Entry 3UBJ (X-ray diffraction, 2.25 A resolution); this record covers chains B and D of the 6 polymer chains in the assembly.

# Chain B (and D)
Name: Hemagglutinin HA2
Organism: Influenza a virus
Notes: fragment: Ectodomain HA2, residues 345-520; chain D of this document is another copy of the same molecule, construct and numbering; everything in this record applies to it too
UniProt: C3W5S1 (C3W5S1_I09A0); residues 1-174 here correspond to UniProt positions 345-518 (UniProt number = residue number + 344)
Amino-acid sequence (177 residues; row label = number of the first residue in the row):
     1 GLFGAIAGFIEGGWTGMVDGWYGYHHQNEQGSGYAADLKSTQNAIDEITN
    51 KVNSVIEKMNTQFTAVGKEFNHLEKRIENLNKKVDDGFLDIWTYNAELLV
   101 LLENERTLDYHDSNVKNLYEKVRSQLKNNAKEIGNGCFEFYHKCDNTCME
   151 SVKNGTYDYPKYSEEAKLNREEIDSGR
Not modelled in the structure: 170-177 (chain D: 171-177)
Construct notes: expression tag (175-177)
Cystine bridges: Cys144-Cys148

# Chain B / chain D interface
Pairs across the interface (46):
  Phe3(B) - Leu2(D)
  Phe3(B) - Phe3(D)  hydrophobic
  Ser54(B) - Leu101(D)
  Val55(B) - Tyr94(D)  hydrogen bond (backbone-side chain)
  Lys58(B) - Tyr94(D)
  Lys58(B) - Glu97(D)  salt bridge
  Lys58(B) - Leu98(D)
  Lys58(B) - Leu101(D)
  Met59(B) - Tyr94(D)
  Asn60(B) - Asp90(D)
  Thr61(B) - Asp90(D)
  Gln62(B) - Asp86(D)
  Gln62(B) - Leu89(D)
  Gln62(B) - Asp90(D)  hydrogen bond (backbone-side chain)
  Val66(B) - Lys83(D)  hydrogen bond (backbone-side chain)
  Lys68(B) - Arg76(D)
  Lys68(B) - Asn79(D)
  Lys68(B) - Leu80(D)
  Glu69(B) - Arg76(D)  hydrogen bond (backbone-side chain)
  Phe70(B) - Arg76(D)
  Glu74(B) - Arg76(D)  salt bridge
  Asn81(B) - Leu80(D)
  Asn81(B) - Lys83(D)  hydrogen bond
  Val84(B) - Val84(D)  hydrophobic
  Asp85(B) - Lys83(D)  salt bridge
  Phe88(B) - Lys83(D)
  Phe88(B) - Gly87(D)
  Phe88(B) - Phe88(D)  hydrophobic
  Phe88(B) - Ile91(D)  hydrophobic
  Ile91(B) - Ile91(D)  hydrophobic
  Trp92(B) - Asp90(D)
  Trp92(B) - Ile91(D)  hydrophobic
  Trp92(B) - Tyr94(D)  hydrophobic
  Asn95(B) - Asn95(D)
  Glu103(B) - Leu102(D)
  Arg106(B) - Leu2(D)
  Arg106(B) - Glu105(D)
  Arg106(B) - Arg106(D)
  Arg106(B) - Asp109(D)  salt bridge
  Ser113(B) - Leu2(D)  hydrogen bond (side chain-backbone)
  Asn117(B) - Gly1(D)  hydrogen bond (side chain-backbone)
  Asn117(B) - Phe3(D)
  Asn117(B) - Gly4(D)
  Glu120(B) - Lys116(D)  salt bridge
  Arg123(B) - Glu132(D)  salt bridge
  Lys127(B) - Lys131(D)
Also at the interface, not in a pair above, chain B (36 interface residues in all): Thr64, Asn71, Ile77, Leu80, Leu99, Asp109, Tyr110, Ser124, Tyr159
Also at the interface, not in a pair above, chain D (31 interface residues in all): Ile77, Arg123, Ile133, Gly134

# Overview
36 residues of chain B and 31 residues of chain D are in contact, with 7 hydrogen bonds and 6 salt bridges.
Polar contacts include Lys58(B)-Glu97(D), Glu74(B)-Arg76(D) and Asp85(B)-Lys83(D).
Chain B and chain D are both Hemagglutinin HA2 (Influenza a virus); the structure, Influenza hemagglutinin
from the 2009 pandemic in complex with ligand LSTa, was determined by X-ray diffraction (same publication as
3UBE, 3UBN and 3UBQ).
